PDB entry 6DKP | X-ray diffraction, 2.97 A resolution | chains C and D of the 5 polymer chains in the assembly

Chain C:
Protein: Melanoma antigen recognized by T-cells 1
UniProtKB: Q16655 (MAR1_HUMAN); residues 1-10 here correspond to UniProt positions 26-35 (UniProt number = residue number + 25)
Chain sequence (10 residues; numbered 1 to 10; the number before each row is that of its first residue):
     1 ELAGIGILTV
Differences from the reference sequence: engineered mutation Leu-2 (Ala27 in Q16655)

Chain D:
Protein: DMF5 T-cell Receptor Alpha Chain fusion
Source organism: Homo sapiens
UniProtKB: chimeric construct of A0A075B6T6, P01848: residues 1-91 from A0A075B6T6 (TVAL2_HUMAN) positions 23-113 (UniProt number = residue number + 22); residues 109-199 from P01848 positions 1-91 (UniProt number = residue number - 108)
Chain sequence (200 residues; numbered 0 to 199; the number before each row is that of its first residue; numbering starts at 0):
     0 MKEVEQNSGP LSVPEGAIAS LNCTYSYRGS QSFFWYRQYS GKSPELIMFI ASNGDKEDGR
    60 FTAQLNKASQ YVSLLIRDSQ PSDSATYLCA VNFGGGKLIF GQGTELSVKP NIQNPDPAVY
   120 QLRDSKSSDK SVCLFTDFDS QTNVSQSKDS DVYITDKCVL DMRSMDFKSN SAVAWSNKSD
   180 FACANAFNNS IIPEDTFFPS
Disordered / not traced: 0, 125-127, 149-150, 185-186
Differences from the reference sequence: initiating methionine (0); engineered mutation Tyr-26 (Asp48 in A0A075B6T6), Ala-50 (Tyr72 in A0A075B6T6); linker (92-108); conflict Cys-157 (Thr49 in P01848)
UniProt features mapped onto this chain:
  - glycosylation: Asn-21 (N-linked (GlcNAc...) asparagine)
Disulfide bonds: Cys-22/Cys-88

Interface between chain C and chain D:
Contacting residue pairs - 7 pairs, chain C then chain D:
  Glu-1(C) / Tyr-26(D)  hydrogen bond
  Glu-1(C) / Gly-28(D)
  Glu-1(C) / Gln-30(D)
  Leu-2(C) / Gln-30(D)  hydrogen bond (backbone-side chain)
  Ala-3(C) / Gln-30(D)
  Gly-4(C) / Gln-30(D)  hydrogen bond (backbone-side chain)
  Ile-5(C) / Ser-31(D)
Other interface residues (no listed pair), chain D (6 interface residues in all): Ala-50, Asn-91

Summary:
5 residues of chain C face 6 of chain D across their interface, with 3 hydrogen bonds. Polar contacts include
Glu-1(C)/Tyr-26(D), Leu-2(C)/Gln-30(D) and Gly-4(C)/Gln-30(D).
Chain C is Melanoma antigen recognized by T-cells 1 and chain D is DMF5 T-cell Receptor Alpha Chain fusion
(Homo sapiens); the structure, The complex among DMF5(alpha-D26Y, alpha-Y50A,beta-L98W) TCR, human Class I MHC
HLA-A2 and MART-1(26-35)(A27L) peptide, was determined by X-ray diffraction (same publication as 6D78).
